8XS9 - chains B and D of the 4 polymer chains in the assembly; structure by X-ray diffraction, 2.80 A resolution.

== Chain B ==
Protein: Aryl hydrocarbon receptor
From: Sus scrofa
Reference sequence: I3LF82 (I3LF82_PIG); numbering as in UniProt (aligned over 26-413)
Sequence (395 residues; numbered 25 to 419; the number before each row is that of its first residue):
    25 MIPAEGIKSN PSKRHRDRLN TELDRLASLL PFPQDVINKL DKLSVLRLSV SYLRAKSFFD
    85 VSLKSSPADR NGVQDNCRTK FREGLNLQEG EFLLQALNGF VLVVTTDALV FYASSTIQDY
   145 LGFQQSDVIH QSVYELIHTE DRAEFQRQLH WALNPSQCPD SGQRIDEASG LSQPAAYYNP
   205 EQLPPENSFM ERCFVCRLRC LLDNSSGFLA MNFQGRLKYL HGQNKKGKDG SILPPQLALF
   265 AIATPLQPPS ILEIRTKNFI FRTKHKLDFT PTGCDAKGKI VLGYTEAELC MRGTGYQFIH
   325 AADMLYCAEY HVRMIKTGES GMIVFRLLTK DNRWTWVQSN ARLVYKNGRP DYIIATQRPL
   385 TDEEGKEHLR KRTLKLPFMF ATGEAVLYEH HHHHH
Not modelled in the structure: 25-32, 89-95, 175-212, 228-230, 251-255, 414-419
Construct notes: initiating methionine (25); expression tag (414-419)
Ligand contacts: A1LWJ ((3R)-3-phenyl-2,3-dihydrobenzo[f]chromen-1-one): Thr287, His289, Phe293, Pro295, Leu306, Leu313, Gly319, Tyr320, Phe322, Ile323, Cys331, Tyr334, His335, Ser344, Ile347, Phe349, Leu351, Ser363, Ala365, Ala379, Gln381
Reported in the primary citation:
  - binding site for A1LWJ: His289, Phe293, Gly319, Cys331, Phe349, Leu351, Ser363, Ala379, Gln381
  - contacts within the chain: Tyr330-Leu398 (hydrogen bond), Tyr330-Leu400 (hydrogen bond)
  - mutagenesis - H289A, F293A, H324A, Y330E, Y330R, F349A, L351A, R396E: decreased signaling
  - mutagenesis - Y330A: decreased signaling in response to Tapinarof, FICZ, and Indirubin
  - mutagenesis - R396E: decreased localization
  - allosteric site: Asp327, Val348, Phe349, Arg396 (proposed by the authors, not directly observed)

== Chain D ==
Molecule: DNAR
Sequence (21 nucleotides; numbered 1 to 21; the number before each row is that of its first residue):
     1 GCTTGTCACG CGATGCCCGA T

== Interface between chain B and chain D ==
Pairs across the interface - 10 pairs, chain B then chain D:
  Ser36(B) - DC11(D)  hydrogen bond to the base
  Ser36(B) - DG12(D)  hydrogen bond to the base
  Lys37(B) - DC9(D)  salt bridge to the phosphate
  Arg40(B) - DA8(D)  sugar contact
  Arg40(B) - DC9(D)  salt bridge to the phosphate
  Arg40(B) - DG10(D)  base contact
  Asn44(B) - DA8(D)  hydrogen bond to the phosphate
  Asp65(B) - DT6(D)  phosphate contact
  Asp65(B) - DC7(D)  phosphate contact
  Lys66(B) - DC7(D)  hydrogen bond to the phosphate
Also at the interface, not in a pair above, chain B (8 interface residues in all): Asn34, Leu64

== Summary ==
8 residues of chain B face 7 of chain D across their interface; the contacts include 4 hydrogen bonds and 2
salt bridges. Polar contacts include Ser36(B)-DC11(D), Ser36(B)-DG12(D) and Asn44(B)-DA8(D). From the paper: a
binding site for A1LWJ at His289(B), Phe293(B) and Gly319(B) among others; H289A, F293A and H324A of chain B,
among others, reduce signaling; 9 substitutions were tested in all.
Here chain B is Aryl hydrocarbon receptor (Sus scrofa) and chain D is DNAR. Entry 8XS9 (Crystal structure of
the DNA-bound AHR-ARNT heterodimer in complex with beta-Naphthoflavone) was determined by X-ray diffraction
together with 8XS6, 8XS7, 8XS8, 8XSA and 8XSB from the same study.
